PDB entry 1X9T | X-ray diffraction, 3.50 A resolution | chains A and B

[Chain A]
Name: Penton protein
From: Human adenovirus 2
Reference sequence: P03276 (PEN3_ADE02); residue numbers follow UniProt; this construct covers 49-571
Chain sequence (523 residues; numbered 49 to 571; the number before each row is that of its first residue):
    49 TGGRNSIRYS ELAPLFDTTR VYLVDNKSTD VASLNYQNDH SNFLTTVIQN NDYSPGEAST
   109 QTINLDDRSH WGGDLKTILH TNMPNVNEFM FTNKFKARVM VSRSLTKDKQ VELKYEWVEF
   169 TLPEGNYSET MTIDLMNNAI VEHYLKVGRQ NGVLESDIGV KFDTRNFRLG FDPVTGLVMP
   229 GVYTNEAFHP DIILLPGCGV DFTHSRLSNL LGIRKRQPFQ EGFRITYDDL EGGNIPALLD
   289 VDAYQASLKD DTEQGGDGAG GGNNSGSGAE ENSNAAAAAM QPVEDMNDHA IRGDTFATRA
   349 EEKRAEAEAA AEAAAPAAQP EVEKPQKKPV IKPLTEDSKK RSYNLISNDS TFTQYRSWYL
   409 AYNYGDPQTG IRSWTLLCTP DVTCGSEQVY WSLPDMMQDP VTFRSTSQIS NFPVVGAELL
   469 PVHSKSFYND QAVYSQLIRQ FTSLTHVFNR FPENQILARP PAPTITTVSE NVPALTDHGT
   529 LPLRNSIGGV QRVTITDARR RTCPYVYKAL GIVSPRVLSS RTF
Unresolved in the structure: 49-51, 297-374, 570-571
UniProt features mapped onto this chain:
  - motif: Arg-340 to Asp-342 (Cell attachment site)
  - modified residue: Ser-455 (Phosphoserine)
Residues lining bound ligands:
  - C15 (N-dodecyl-N,N-dimethyl-3-ammonio-1-propanesulfonate), molecule 1: Arg-146, Trp-165, Arg-272, Thr-274
  - C15, molecule 2: Lys-263, Gly-270, Phe-271, Arg-272, Asp-277, Trp-422

[Chain B]
Name: N-terminal peptide of Fiber protein
Chain sequence (21 residues; row label = number of the first residue in the row):
     1 MKRARPSEDT FNPVYPYDTE C
Unresolved in the structure: 1-9, 20-21

[How chain A and chain B interact]
Pairs across the interface (16):
  Tyr-192(A) / Val-14(B)  hydrophobic
  Leu-193(A) / Val-14(B)  hydrophobic
  Arg-197(A) / Phe-11(B)
  Arg-197(A) / Asn-12(B)  hydrogen bond (side chain-backbone)
  Glu-203(A) / Asn-12(B)  hydrogen bond
  Glu-203(A) / Val-14(B)
  Lys-387(A) / Pro-16(B)
  Lys-387(A) / Asp-18(B)  salt bridge
  Thr-493(A) / Tyr-15(B)
  His-494(A) / Tyr-15(B)  hydrogen bond
  His-494(A) / Thr-19(B)  hydrogen bond (side chain-backbone)
  Arg-498(A) / Val-14(B)  hydrogen bond (side chain-backbone)
  Arg-498(A) / Pro-16(B)
  Phe-499(A) / Val-14(B)  hydrophobic
  Pro-500(A) / Pro-16(B)
  Glu-501(A) / Pro-16(B)
Interface residues without a listed pair, chain A (12 interface residues in all): Leu-492
Interface residues without a listed pair, chain B (8 interface residues in all): Pro-13

[In short]
12 residues of chain A face 8 of chain B across their interface, with 5 hydrogen bonds and 1 salt bridge.
Polar contacts include Lys-387(A)/Asp-18(B), Arg-197(A)/Asn-12(B) and Glu-203(A)/Asn-12(B). Ligands of chain
A: compound C15.
Chain A is Penton protein (Human adenovirus 2) and chain B is N-terminal peptide of Fiber protein; the
structure, The crystal structure of human adenovirus 2 penton base in complex with an ad2 N-terminal fibre
..., was determined by X-ray diffraction together with 1X9P from the same study.
